Entry 1KXX (X-ray diffraction, 1.71 A resolution); this record covers chain A.

# Chain A
Molecule: Lysozyme
Source organism: Gallus gallus
Notes: EC 3.2.1.17
Reference sequence: P00698 (LYSC_CHICK); residues 1-129 here correspond to UniProt positions 19-147 (UniProt number = residue number + 18)
Sequence (129 residues; each row starts with the number of its first residue):
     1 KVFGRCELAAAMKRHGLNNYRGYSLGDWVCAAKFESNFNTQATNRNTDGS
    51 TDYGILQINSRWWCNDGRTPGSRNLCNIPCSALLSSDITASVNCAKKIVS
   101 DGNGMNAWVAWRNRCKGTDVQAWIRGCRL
Sequence notes: engineered mutation Asn18 (Asp36 in P00698), Asp27 (Asn45 in P00698)
Disulfide bonds: Cys6-Cys127, Cys30-Cys115, Cys64-Cys80, Cys76-Cys94
Swiss-Prot annotation at these positions:
  - active site: Glu35, Asp52
  - binding site (substrate): Asp101

# In short
Curated annotation (UniProt) lists active-site residues Glu35 and Asp52 and substrate-binding residue Asp101.
Chain A is Lysozyme (Gallus gallus); the structure, Analysis of the stabilization of hen lysozyme with the
helix dipole and charged side chains, was determined by X-ray diffraction together with 1KXW, 1KXY and 1RFP
from the same study.
